Entry 7BIN (electron microscopy, 3.20 A resolution); this record covers chains A and F of the 56 polymer chains in the assembly.

[Chain A]
Molecule: Flagellar biosynthetic protein FliP
From: Salmonella typhi
UniProtKB: Q8Z5R3 (Q8Z5R3_SALTI); numbering as in UniProt (aligned over 1-245)
Chain sequence (245 residues; row label = number of the first residue in the row):
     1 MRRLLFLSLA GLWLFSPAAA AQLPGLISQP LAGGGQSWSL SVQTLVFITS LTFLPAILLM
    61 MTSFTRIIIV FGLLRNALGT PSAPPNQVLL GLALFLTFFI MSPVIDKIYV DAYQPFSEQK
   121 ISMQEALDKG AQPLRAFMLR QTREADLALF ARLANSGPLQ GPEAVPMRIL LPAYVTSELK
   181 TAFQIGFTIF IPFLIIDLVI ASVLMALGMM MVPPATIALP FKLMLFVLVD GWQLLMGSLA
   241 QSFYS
Disordered / not traced: 1-36
Construct notes: conflict Met236 (Val in Q8Z5R3)

[Chain F]
Molecule: Flagellar biosynthetic protein FliR
From: Salmonella enterica subsp. enterica serovar Typhi
UniProtKB: A0A3U0BCQ2 (A0A3U0BCQ2_SALET); numbering as in UniProt (aligned over 1-264)
Chain sequence (264 residues; numbered 1 to 264; the number before each row is that of its first residue):
     1 MIQVTSEQWL YWLHLYFWPL LRVLALISTA PILSERAIPK RVKLGLGIMI TLVIAPSLPA
    61 NDTPLFSIAA LWLAMQQILI GIALGFTMQF AFAAVRTAGE FIGLQMGLSF ATFVDPGSHL
   121 NMPVLARIMD MLAMLLFLTF NGHLWLISLL VDTFHTLPIG SNPVNSNAFM ALARAGGLIF
   181 LNGLMLALPV ITLLLTLNLA LGLLNRMAPQ LSIFVIGFPL TLTVGIMLMA ALMPLIAPFC
   241 EHLFSEIFNL LADIVSEMPI NNNP
Disordered / not traced: 1-4, 263-264

[Interface between chain A and chain F]
Contacting residue pairs (47; chain A residue first):
  Ala56(A) - Arg41(F)
  Met60(A) - Val42(F)  hydrophobic
  Thr65(A) - Val42(F)
  Ile69(A) - Ile38(F)  hydrophobic
  Ile69(A) - Pro39(F)
  Leu73(A) - Ala37(F)  hydrophobic
  Ala145(A) - Leu144(F)
  Asp146(A) - Leu144(F)
  Leu149(A) - Leu144(F)  hydrophobic
  Leu149(A) - Ser148(F)
  Phe150(A) - Ile50(F)  hydrophobic
  Leu153(A) - Val53(F)  hydrophobic
  Leu153(A) - Ile54(F)
  Ala154(A) - Val53(F)  hydrophobic
  Arg168(A) - Val53(F)
  Leu171(A) - Met49(F)
  Pro172(A) - Met49(F)
  Val175(A) - Met49(F)  hydrophobic
  Thr176(A) - His143(F)
  Thr176(A) - Leu144(F)
  Leu179(A) - His143(F)
  Lys180(A) - Leu138(F)
  Phe183(A) - Ile32(F)  hydrophobic
  Phe183(A) - Glu35(F)
  Phe183(A) - Ile38(F)  hydrophobic
  Phe183(A) - Leu138(F)  hydrophobic
  Phe187(A) - Met131(F)  hydrophobic
  Phe187(A) - Met134(F)  hydrophobic
  Phe187(A) - Leu135(F)  hydrophobic
  Phe190(A) - Met131(F)  hydrophobic
  Ile191(A) - Leu132(F)  hydrophobic
  Leu194(A) - Pro123(F)
  Leu194(A) - Arg127(F)
  Leu194(A) - Ile128(F)  hydrophobic
  Leu194(A) - Met131(F)  hydrophobic
  Asp197(A) - Pro123(F)
  Leu198(A) - Val124(F)  hydrophobic
  Leu198(A) - Leu125(F)  hydrophobic
  Ser202(A) - Leu222(F)
  Met205(A) - Gly107(F)
  Met205(A) - Phe218(F)  hydrophobic
  Ala206(A) - Pro219(F)
  Ala206(A) - Leu222(F)
  Met210(A) - Phe110(F)  hydrophobic
  Met211(A) - Ala111(F)  hydrophobic
  Pro213(A) - Leu120(F)  hydrophobic
  Pro214(A) - Leu120(F)
Interface residues without a listed pair, chain A (37 interface residues in all): Ile68, Asn155, Gln184, Ala201, Ala215
Interface residues without a listed pair, chain F (39 interface residues in all): Leu33, Leu46, Ser57, Leu108, Thr139, Ile147, Val151, Ile226

[Overview]
Chain A and chain F form an interface of 37 and 39 residues respectively.
Here chain A is Flagellar biosynthetic protein FliP (Salmonella typhi) and chain F is Flagellar biosynthetic
protein FliR (Salmonella enterica subsp. enterica serovar Typhi). Entry 7BIN (Salmonella export gate and rod
refined in focussed C1 map) was determined by electron microscopy, deposited together with 7BGL, 7BHQ, 7BJ2,
7BK0 and 7NVG.
